Entry 8VNV (electron microscopy, 3.10 A resolution); this record covers chains A and C of the 9 polymer chains in the assembly.

[Chain A]
Name: Polycomb protein SUZ12
Organism: Homo sapiens
UniProtKB: Q15022 (SUZ12_HUMAN); residue numbers follow UniProt; this construct covers 68-685
Amino-acid sequence (619 residues; numbered 67 to 685; the number before each row is that of its first residue):
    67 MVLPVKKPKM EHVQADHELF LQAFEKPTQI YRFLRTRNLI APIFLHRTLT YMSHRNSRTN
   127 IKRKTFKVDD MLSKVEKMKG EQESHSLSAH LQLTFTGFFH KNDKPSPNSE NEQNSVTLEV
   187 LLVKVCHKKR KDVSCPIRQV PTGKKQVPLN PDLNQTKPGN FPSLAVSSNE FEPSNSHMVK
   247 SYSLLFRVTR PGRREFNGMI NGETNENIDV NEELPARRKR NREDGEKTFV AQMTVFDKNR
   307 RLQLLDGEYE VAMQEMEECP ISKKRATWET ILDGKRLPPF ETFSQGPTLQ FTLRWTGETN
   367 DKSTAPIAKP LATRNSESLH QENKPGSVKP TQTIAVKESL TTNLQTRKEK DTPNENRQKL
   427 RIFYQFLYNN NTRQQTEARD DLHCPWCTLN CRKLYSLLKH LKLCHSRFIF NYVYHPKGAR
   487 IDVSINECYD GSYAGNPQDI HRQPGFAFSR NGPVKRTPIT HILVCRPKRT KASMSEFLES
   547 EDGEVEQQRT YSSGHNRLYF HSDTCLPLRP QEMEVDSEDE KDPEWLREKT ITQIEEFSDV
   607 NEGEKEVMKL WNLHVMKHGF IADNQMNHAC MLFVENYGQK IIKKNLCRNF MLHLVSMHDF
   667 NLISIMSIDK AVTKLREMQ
Unresolved in the structure: 67-80, 153-155, 168-181, 224-227, 255-294, 323-350, 363-425, 545-555, 683-685
Sequence notes: initiating methionine (67); conflict Asn409 (Asp in Q15022)

[Chain C]
Name: Isoform 2 of Histone-lysine N-methyltransferase EZH2
Organism: Homo sapiens
Notes: EC 2.1.1.356
UniProtKB: Q15910 (EZH2_HUMAN), isoform Q15910-2; aligned to UniProt positions 2-746 over residues 2-746 (the alignment contains insertions or deletions, so no single offset holds)
Amino-acid sequence (746 residues; numbered 1 to 746; the number before each row is that of its first residue):
     1 MGQTGKKSEK GPVCWRKRVK SEYMRLRQLK RFRRADEVKS MFSSNRQKIL ERTEILNQEW
    61 KQRRIQPVHI LTSVSSLRGT RECSVTSDLD FPTQVIPLKT LNAVASVPIM YSWSPLQQNF
   121 MVEDETVLHN IPYMGDEVLD QDGTFIEELI KNYDGKVHGD RECGFINDEI FVELVNALGQ
   181 YNDDDDDDDG DDPEEREEKQ KDLEDHRDDK ESRPPRKFPS DKIFEAISSM FPDKGTAEEL
   241 KEKYKELTEQ QLPGALPPEC TPNIDGPNAK SVQREQSLHS FHTLFCRRCF KYDCFLHPFH
   301 ATPNTYKRKN TETALDNKPC GPQCYQHLEG AKEFAAALTA ERIKTPPKRP GGRRRGRLPN
   361 NSSRPSTPTI NVLESKDTDS DREAGTETGG ENNDKEEEEK KDETSSSSEA NSRCQTPIKM
   421 KPNIEPPENV EWSGAEASMF RVLIGTYYDN FCAIARLIGT KTCRQVYEFR VKESSIIAPA
   481 PAEDVDTPPR KKKRKHRLWA AHCRKIQLKK DGSSNHVYNY QPCDHPRQPC DSSCPCVIAQ
   541 NFCEKFCQCS SECQNRFPGC RCKAQCNTKQ CPCYLAVREC DPDLCLTCGA ADHWDSKNVS
   601 CKNCSIQRGS KKHLLLAPSD VAGWGIFIKD PVQKNEFISE YCGEIISQDE ADRRGKVYDK
   661 YMCSFLFNLN NDFVVDATRK GNKIRFANHS VNPNCYAKVM MVNGDHRIGI FAKRAIQTGE
   721 ELFFDYRYSQ ADALKYVGIE REMEIP
Unresolved in the structure: 1-16, 182-219, 340-425
Sequence notes: initiating methionine (1); conflict Pro298 (Ser303 in Q15910)
Disulfide bonds: Cys286-Cys294, Cys523-Cys536
Residues lining bound ligands: S-adenosylhomocysteine (SAH): Ile109, Val621, Ala622, Gly623, Trp624, Gly625, Met662, Cys663, Ser664, Phe665, Arg685, Phe686, Ala687, Asn688, His689, Tyr726, Tyr736, Val737, Ile739
UniProt features mapped onto this chain:
  - region: Lys39 to Val68 (Interaction with EED)
  - modified residue: Ser21 (Phosphoserine), Ser76 (Phosphoserine), Thr339 (Phosphothreonine), Thr345 (Phosphothreonine), Ser363 (Phosphoserine), Ser366 (Phosphoserine), Thr367 (Phosphothreonine), Thr487 (Phosphothreonine)
  - glycosylation: Ser75 (O-linked (GlcNAc) serine)
  - cross-link: Lys634 (Glycyl lysine isopeptide (Lys-Gly) (interchain with G-Cter in SUMO2))
From the paper describing this entry:
  - binding site for the 26-nt DNA strand: Arg497

[Interface between chain A and chain C]
Pairs across the interface - 103 pairs, chain A then chain C:
  Ile506(A) with Ala105(C), hydrophobic
  His507(A) with Ala105(C), hydrogen bond (side chain-backbone)
  His561(A) with Thr718(C)
  Arg563(A) with Pro618(C); Asp620(C), salt bridge; Phe627(C)
  Leu564(A) with Ala617(C)
  Tyr565(A) with Leu615(C), hydrophobic; Leu616(C); Ala617(C), hydrophobic; Phe627(C), hydrophobic; Gly719(C)
  Phe566(A) with Val107(C), hydrophobic; Leu616(C), hydrogen bond (backbone-backbone); Pro618(C); Trp624(C), hydrophobic
  His567(A) with Leu616(C)
  Ser568(A) with Met110(C); Trp113(C); Leu616(C); Lys683(C)
  Cys571(A) with Met110(C), hydrophobic
  Met579(A) with Leu615(C), hydrophobic; Lys629(C)
  Glu580(A) with His613(C), hydrogen bond (backbone-side chain)
  Asp582(A) with His613(C), hydrogen bond (backbone-side chain)
  Ser583(A) with His613(C), hydrogen bond; Lys683(C), hydrogen bond (backbone-side chain)
  Glu584(A) with Lys683(C), salt bridge
  Asp585(A) with Gln117(C); Lys611(C), hydrogen bond (backbone-side chain); Lys683(C), salt bridge
  Glu586(A) with Gln117(C)
  Lys587(A) with Gln117(C); Gln118(C), hydrogen bond
  Trp591(A) with Ser114(C); Pro115(C), hydrogen bond (side chain-backbone); Leu116(C), hydrophobic; Lys680(C)
  Leu592(A) with Phe295(C), hydrophobic
  Lys595(A) with Phe295(C)
  Gln599(A) with Asp293(C), hydrogen bond; Phe295(C)
  Phe603(A) with Leu284(C), hydrophobic; Asp293(C)
  Ser604(A) with Ala255(C)
  Asp605(A) with Pro257(C); Ser280(C)
  Val606(A) with Ala255(C); Ser280(C); Leu284(C), hydrophobic
  Asn607(A) with Leu256(C); Thr261(C), hydrogen bond (side chain-backbone); Pro262(C); Asn263(C)
  Gly609(A) with Asn263(C)
  Glu610(A) with Asn263(C); Phe281(C)
  Met614(A) with Leu284(C), hydrophobic; Tyr292(C), hydrophobic
  Trp617(A) with Phe290(C); Tyr292(C), hydrophobic
  Asn618(A) with Lys291(C); Tyr292(C), hydrogen bond (side chain-backbone)
  Val621(A) with Phe290(C)
  Phe626(A) with Phe290(C)
  Ile627(A) with Phe290(C); Pro582(C), hydrophobic; Gln607(C); Asn703(C)
  Ala628(A) with Phe290(C); Pro582(C), hydrophobic; Asp583(C)
  Asp629(A) with Asp583(C), hydrogen bond (backbone-side chain)
  Gln631(A) with Trp594(C)
  Met632(A) with Phe290(C), hydrophobic
  Asn651(A) with Asp265(C)
  Leu652(A) with Asp265(C)
  Cys653(A) with Asp265(C)
  Arg654(A) with Ile264(C); Asp265(C), hydrogen bond (backbone-side chain)
  Asn655(A) with Ile264(C); Asp265(C), hydrogen bond (backbone-side chain); Phe281(C)
  Met657(A) with Met439(C), hydrophobic; Leu443(C), hydrophobic
  Leu658(A) with Leu278(C), hydrophobic; Phe281(C), hydrophobic
  His659(A) with Phe281(C); Tyr292(C), hydrogen bond
  Val661(A) with Arg274(C); Leu278(C), hydrophobic; Val442(C), hydrophobic
  Ser662(A) with Leu278(C); Phe281(C)
  Met663(A) with Phe285(C), hydrophobic; Tyr292(C)
  Asp665(A) with Arg274(C), salt bridge; His282(C), salt bridge; Asn304(C)
  Phe666(A) with Phe285(C), hydrophobic; Arg287(C)
  Leu668(A) with Arg287(C)
Other interface residues (no listed pair), chain A (65 interface residues in all): Gly560, Leu574, Val581, Pro589, Thr596, Met622, Asn630, His634, Asn667, Ile671, Val678, Thr679
Other interface residues (no listed pair), chain C (60 interface residues in all): Pro258, Ser277, Lys307, Thr446, Tyr447, Arg456, Leu457

[Summary]
Chain A and chain C form an interface of 65 and 60 residues respectively, with 16 hydrogen bonds and 5 salt
bridges. Polar pairs include Arg563(A)-Asp620(C), Glu584(A)-Lys683(C) and Asp585(A)-Lys683(C). Chain C binds
S-adenosylhomocysteine. The paper reports a binding site for the 26-nt DNA strand at Arg497(C).
Here chain A is Polycomb protein SUZ12 and chain C is Isoform 2 of Histone-lysine N-methyltransferase EZH2,
both from Homo sapiens. Entry 8VNV (PRC2_AJ1-450 bound to H3K36me3 with histone H3 tail engaged) was
determined by electron microscopy (same publication as 8VMI, 8VMJ, 8VML, 8VMN, 8VNZ, 8VO0 and 8VOB).
